PDB entry 2D22 | X-ray diffraction, 1.70 A resolution | chain A

[Chain A]
Molecule: Endo-1,4-beta-D-xylanase
From: Streptomyces olivaceoviridis
Notes: EC 3.2.1.8
UniProtKB: Q7SI98 (Q7SI98_STROI); numbering as in UniProt (aligned over 1-436)
Amino-acid sequence (436 residues; numbered 1 to 436; the number before each row is that of its first residue):
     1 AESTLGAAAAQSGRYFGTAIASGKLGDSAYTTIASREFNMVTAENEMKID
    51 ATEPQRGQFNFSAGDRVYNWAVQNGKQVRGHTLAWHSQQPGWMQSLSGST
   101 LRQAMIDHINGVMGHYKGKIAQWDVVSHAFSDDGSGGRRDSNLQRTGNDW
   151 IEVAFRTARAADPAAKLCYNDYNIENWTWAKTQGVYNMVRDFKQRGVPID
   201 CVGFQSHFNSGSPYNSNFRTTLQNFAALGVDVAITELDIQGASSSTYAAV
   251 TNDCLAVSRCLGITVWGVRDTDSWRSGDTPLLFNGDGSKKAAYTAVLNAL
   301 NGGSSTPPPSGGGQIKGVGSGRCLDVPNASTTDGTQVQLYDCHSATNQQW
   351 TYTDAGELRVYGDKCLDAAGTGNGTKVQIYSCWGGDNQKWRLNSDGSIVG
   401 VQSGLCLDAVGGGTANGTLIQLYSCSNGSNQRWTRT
Unresolved in the structure: 304-312
Cystine bridges: Cys168-Cys201, Cys254-Cys260, Cys323-Cys342, Cys365-Cys382, Cys406-Cys425
Covalent attachments: alpha-D-xylopyranose (XYS) linked to Glu236
Sequence notes: engineered mutation Ser127 (Asn in Q7SI98), His128 (Glu in Q7SI98)
Small-molecule neighbours: alpha-D-xylopyranose (XYS): Glu44, Asn45, Lys48, His81, Trp85, Gln88, Ser127, His128, Asn170, Gln205, Trp266, Trp274

[Overview]
Covalently linked alpha-D-xylopyranose: at Glu236.
Chain A is Endo-1,4-beta-D-xylanase (Streptomyces olivaceoviridis); the structure, Crystal structure of
covalent glycosyl-enzyme intermediate of catalytic-site mutant xylanase from Streptomyces olivaceoviridis
E-86, was determined by X-ray diffraction together with 2D1Z, 2D20, 2D23 and 2D24 from the same study.
